Entry 6T4C (X-ray diffraction, 1.80 A resolution); this record covers chains B and C of the 4 polymer chains in the assembly.

[Chain B]
Name: VP2
Source organism: Enterovirus F
Notes: EC 3.4.22.29, 3.6.1.15, 3.4.22.28, 2.7.7.48
UniProt: Q2LKZ0 (Q2LKZ0_9ENTO); residues 1-244 here correspond to UniProt positions 72-315 (UniProt number = residue number + 71)
Chain sequence (244 residues; each row starts with the number of its first residue):
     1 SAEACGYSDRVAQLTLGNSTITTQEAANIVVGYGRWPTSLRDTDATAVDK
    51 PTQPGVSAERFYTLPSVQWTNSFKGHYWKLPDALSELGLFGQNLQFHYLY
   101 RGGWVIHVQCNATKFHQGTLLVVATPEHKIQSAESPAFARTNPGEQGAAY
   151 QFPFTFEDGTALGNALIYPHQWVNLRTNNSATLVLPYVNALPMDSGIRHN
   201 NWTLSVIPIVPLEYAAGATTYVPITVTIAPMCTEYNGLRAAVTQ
Ion coordination: K+ near Gln53 (its only coordinating residue here)

[Chain C]
Name: VP3
Source organism: Enterovirus F
Notes: EC 3.4.22.29, 3.6.1.15, 3.4.22.28, 2.7.7.48
UniProt: Q2LKZ0 (Q2LKZ0_9ENTO); residues 1-243 here correspond to UniProt positions 316-558 (UniProt number = residue number + 315)
Chain sequence (243 residues; each row starts with the number of its first residue):
     1 GIPTLYTPGSGQFLTTDDFQTPCMLPKFQPTPVIDIPGEVKNFLEVVQVE
    51 SLVEINNVESAEGVARYRIPLNVQDAMDGQIMALRVDPGIDGPMQSTLLG
   101 VFTRYYAQWSGSLDFTFMFCGTFMTTGKVIIAYTPPGGDQPTNRRQAMLG
   151 THVVWDFGLQSSITLVVPWISSGHFRGTTLENTIYKYRYYEAGYITMWYQ
   201 TNMVVPPNFPTTASILMFVAAQPNFSLRILKDRPDISQEGALQ
Sequence notes: conflict Phe102 (Leu417 in Q2LKZ0), Thr103 (His418 in Q2LKZ0), Asn143 (Ala458 in Q2LKZ0), Ala192 (Arg507 in Q2LKZ0), Thr211 (Asn526 in Q2LKZ0), Thr212 (His527 in Q2LKZ0)
Ion coordination: K+: Asp114, Gln222 (shared with 1 residue of chain A)
Ligand contacts: glutathione (GSH): Gln238, Glu239, Gly240

[Chain B / chain C interface]
Residue-residue contacts (74):
  Arg10(B) - Leu159(C)
  Tyr33(B) - Gly38(C)
  Arg35(B) - Asp35(C)  salt bridge
  Arg41(B) - Asp35(C)
  Asp44(B) - Val33(C)
  Asp44(B) - Ile34(C)
  Asp44(B) - Asp35(C)  hydrogen bond (side chain-backbone)
  Lys114(B) - Thr122(C)
  Lys114(B) - Phe123(C)
  Lys114(B) - Met124(C)
  Lys114(B) - Phe209(C)
  Phe115(B) - Thr122(C)
  Phe115(B) - Phe209(C)  hydrophobic
  His116(B) - Thr122(C)
  Gln117(B) - Cys120(C)
  Gln117(B) - Gly121(C)
  Gln117(B) - Thr122(C)  hydrogen bond (side chain-backbone)
  Gln117(B) - Pro210(C)
  Gln117(B) - Thr212(C)  hydrogen bond (side chain-backbone)
  Gln117(B) - Ala213(C)
  Gly118(B) - Cys120(C)
  Thr119(B) - Met118(C)
  Thr119(B) - Cys120(C)  hydrogen bond
  Phe154(B) - Glu54(C)
  Phe154(B) - Gly63(C)
  Phe154(B) - Val64(C)
  Phe154(B) - Tyr67(C)  hydrophobic
  Ala161(B) - Ser96(C)
  Leu162(B) - Val64(C)  hydrophobic
  Leu162(B) - Tyr67(C)
  Gly163(B) - Ser51(C)
  Gly163(B) - Leu52(C)  hydrogen bond (backbone-backbone)
  Gly163(B) - Tyr67(C)  hydrogen bond (backbone-side chain)
  Asn164(B) - Ser51(C)  hydrogen bond
  Asn164(B) - Ser96(C)  hydrogen bond (side chain-backbone)
  Asn164(B) - Thr97(C)
  Asn164(B) - Leu98(C)  hydrogen bond (side chain-backbone)
  Leu166(B) - Val49(C)
  Leu166(B) - Glu50(C)
  Leu166(B) - Ser51(C)
  Leu166(B) - Phe218(C)  hydrophobic
  Ile167(B) - Val46(C)  hydrophobic
  Ile167(B) - Val49(C)  hydrophobic
  Ile167(B) - Leu98(C)  hydrophobic
  Trp172(B) - Leu216(C)  hydrophobic
  Trp172(B) - Phe218(C)  hydrophobic
  Asn174(B) - Met118(C)
  Asn174(B) - Phe119(C)  hydrogen bond (side chain-backbone)
  Asn174(B) - Cys120(C)
  Arg176(B) - Phe119(C)
  Arg176(B) - Gly121(C)
  Arg176(B) - Thr122(C)  hydrogen bond (side chain-backbone)
  Arg176(B) - Phe123(C)
  Arg176(B) - Thr125(C)
  Arg176(B) - Gly158(C)  hydrogen bond (side chain-backbone)
  Thr177(B) - Ser161(C)
  Pro186(B) - Pro37(C)  hydrophobic
  Tyr187(B) - Pro37(C)
  Asn189(B) - Ile36(C)
  Leu191(B) - Ile34(C)
  Pro192(B) - Ile34(C)
  Pro208(B) - Val64(C)
  Ile209(B) - Leu52(C)  hydrophobic
  Ile209(B) - Val64(C)  hydrophobic
  Ile209(B) - Arg68(C)  hydrogen bond (backbone-side chain)
  Ile209(B) - Leu216(C)  hydrophobic
  Val210(B) - Arg68(C)
  Val210(B) - Cys120(C)  hydrophobic
  Pro211(B) - Arg68(C)
  Tyr214(B) - Pro210(C)
  Ala215(B) - Asn208(C)
  Ala215(B) - Phe209(C)  hydrophobic
  Ala215(B) - Pro210(C)
  Ala216(B) - Asn208(C)  hydrogen bond (backbone-backbone)
Other interface residues (no listed pair), chain B (39 interface residues in all): Thr38, Pro153, Val188, Ala190, Glu213
Other interface residues (no listed pair), chain C (40 interface residues in all): Arg66, Phe157, Ser214

[Summary]
39 residues of chain B and 40 residues of chain C are in contact, with 14 hydrogen bonds and 1 salt bridge.
Polar pairs include Arg35(B)-Asp35(C), Asp44(B)-Asp35(C) and Gln117(B)-Thr122(C). Bound to chain C:
glutathione. The K+ site is built by Asp114(C) and Gln222(C).
Chain B is VP2 and chain C is VP3, both from Enterovirus F; the structure, Bovine enterovirus F3 in complex
with glutathione, was determined by X-ray diffraction together with 6T40 and 6T48 from the same study.
